Entry 5IVW (electron microscopy, 10.00 A resolution (very low resolution: no residue pairs are listed; an interface is given only as per-side residue counts)); this record covers chains V and 1 of the 8 polymer chains in the assembly.

== Chain V ==
Name: TFIIH basal transcription factor complex helicase XPB subunit
Source organism: Homo sapiens
Notes: EC 3.6.4.12
Reference sequence: P19447 (ERCC3_HUMAN); numbering as in UniProt (aligned over 1-782)
Sequence (782 residues; each row starts with the number of its first residue):
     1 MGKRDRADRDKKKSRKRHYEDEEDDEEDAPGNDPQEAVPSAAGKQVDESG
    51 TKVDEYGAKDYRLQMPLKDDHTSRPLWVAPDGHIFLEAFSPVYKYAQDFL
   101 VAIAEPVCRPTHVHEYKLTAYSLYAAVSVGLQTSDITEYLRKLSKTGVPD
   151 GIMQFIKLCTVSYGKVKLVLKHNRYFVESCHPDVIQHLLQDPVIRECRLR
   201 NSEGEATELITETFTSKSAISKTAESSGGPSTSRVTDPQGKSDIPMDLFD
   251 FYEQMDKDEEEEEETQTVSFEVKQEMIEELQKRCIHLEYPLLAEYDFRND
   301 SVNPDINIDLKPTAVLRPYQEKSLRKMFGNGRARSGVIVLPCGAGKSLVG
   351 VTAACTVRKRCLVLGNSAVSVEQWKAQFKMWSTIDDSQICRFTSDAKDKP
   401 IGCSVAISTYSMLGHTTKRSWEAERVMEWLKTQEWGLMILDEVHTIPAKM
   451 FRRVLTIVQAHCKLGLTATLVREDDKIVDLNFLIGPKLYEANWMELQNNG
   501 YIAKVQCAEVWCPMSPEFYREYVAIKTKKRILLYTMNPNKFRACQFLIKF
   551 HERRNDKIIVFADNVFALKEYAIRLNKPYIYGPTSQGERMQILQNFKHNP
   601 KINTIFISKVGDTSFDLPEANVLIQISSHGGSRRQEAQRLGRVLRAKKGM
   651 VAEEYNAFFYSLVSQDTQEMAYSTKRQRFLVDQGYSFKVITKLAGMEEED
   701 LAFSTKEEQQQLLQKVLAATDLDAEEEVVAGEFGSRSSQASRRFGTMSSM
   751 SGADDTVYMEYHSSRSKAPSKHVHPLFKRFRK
Not modelled in the structure: 1-243, 719-782
Swiss-Prot annotation at these positions:
  - motif: Arg6 to His18 (Nuclear localization signal), Asp441 to His444 (DEVH box)
  - binding site (ATP): Leu340 to Ser347, Arg642, Arg645
  - modified residue (Phosphoserine): Ser686, Ser751
  - natural variant: Phe99 (F99S: In XP-B), Thr119 (T119P: In TTD2), Lys418 (K418Q: In a breast cancer sample)
  - mutagenesis: Lys346 (K346R: Dominant-negative effect on transcription and NER, induces chromatin collapse, probably has no ATPase activity. No transcriptional activity of the reconstituted TFIIH complex ...), Thr469 (T469A: Very low 3'-5' helicase activity, wild-type ATPase activity, opens damaged DNA, nearly wild-type NER activity in vivo, 50% decreased transcription in vitro), Gln638 (Q638A: Very low 3'-5' helicase activity, wild-type ATPase activity, wild-type damaged DNA removal, 80% decreased transcription (all in vitro)), Ser751 (S751A: Restores NER in XPB/ERCC3-defective cells, does not inhibit 5'-incision by ERCC1-XPF, wild-type transcription and helicase activities ...), Lys782 (Impairs protein folding)

== Chain 1 ==
Name: General transcription factor IIH subunit 5
Source organism: Homo sapiens
Reference sequence: Q6ZYL4 (TF2H5_HUMAN); numbering as in UniProt (aligned over 1-71)
Sequence (71 residues; each row starts with the number of its first residue):
     1 MVNVLKGVLIECDPAMKQFLLYLDESNALGKKFIIQDIDDTHVFVIAELV
    51 NVLQERVGELMDQNAFSLTQK
Not modelled in the structure: 63-71
Swiss-Prot annotation at these positions:
  - modified residue: Thr69 (Phosphothreonine)
  - natural variant: Leu21 (L21P: In TTD3)

== How chain V and chain 1 interact ==
At this resolution (10 A) residue pairs are not listed: 15 residues of chain V and 10 of chain 1 lie at the interface.

== In short ==
15 residues of chain V and 10 residues of chain 1 are in contact. From UniProt: 10 ATP-binding residues and 5
mutagenesis sites on chain V.
Here chain V is TFIIH basal transcription factor complex helicase XPB subunit and chain 1 is General
transcription factor IIH subunit 5, both from Homo sapiens. Entry 5IVW (Human core TFIIH bound to DNA within
the PIC) was determined by electron microscopy.
